Entry 8ZXJ (X-ray diffraction, 1.50 A resolution); this record covers chain A.

Chain A:
Molecule: Monellin chain B, Monellin chain A
Source organism: Dioscoreophyllum cumminsii
UniProt: chimeric construct of P02882, P02881: residues 1-48 from P02882 (MONB_DIOCU) positions 1-48 (same numbers); residues 52-96 from P02881 positions 1-45 (UniProt number = residue number - 51)
Sequence (96 residues; each row starts with the number of its first residue):
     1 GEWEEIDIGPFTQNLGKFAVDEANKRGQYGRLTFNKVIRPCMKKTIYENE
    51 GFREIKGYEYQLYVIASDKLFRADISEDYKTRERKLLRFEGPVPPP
Construct notes: engineered mutation E5 (Ile in P02882), A23 (Glu in P02882), R26 (Ile in P02882), I65 (Tyr14 in P02881), E83 (Gly32 in P02881), E90 (Asn39 in P02881); linker (49-51)
UniProt features mapped onto this chain:
  - site: C41 (Blocking, abolishes the sweet taste)

Overview:
Chain A is Monellin chain B, Monellin chain A (Dioscoreophyllum cumminsii); the structure, Sweet protein
MNEI-Mut 6-1, was determined by X-ray diffraction together with 8ZXT, 8ZXV and 8ZXY from the same study.
